Entry 8YMK (electron microscopy, 3.70 A resolution); this record covers chains A and B.

# Chain A (and B)
Molecule: Isoform S of Large envelope protein
Organism: Hepatitis B virus ayw/China/Tibet127/2002
Notes: chain B of this document is another copy of the same molecule, construct and numbering; everything in this record applies to it too
UniProt: Q913A6 (HBSAG_HBVC7), isoform Q913A6-3; numbering as in UniProt (aligned over 1-226)
Amino-acid sequence (226 residues; each row starts with the number of its first residue):
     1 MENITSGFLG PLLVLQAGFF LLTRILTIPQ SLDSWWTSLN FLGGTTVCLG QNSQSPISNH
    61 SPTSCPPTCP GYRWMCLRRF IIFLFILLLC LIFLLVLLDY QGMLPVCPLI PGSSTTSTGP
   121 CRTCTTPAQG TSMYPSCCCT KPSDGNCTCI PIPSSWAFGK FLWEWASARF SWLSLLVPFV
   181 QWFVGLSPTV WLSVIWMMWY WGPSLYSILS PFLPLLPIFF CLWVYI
Cystine bridges: Cys48-Cys65, Cys121-Cys124, Cys137-Cys149, Cys139-Cys147

# Interface between chain A and chain B
Pairs across the interface - 21 pairs, chain A then chain B:
  Leu39(A) - Arg78(B)
  Leu42(A) - Gly50(B)
  Leu42(A) - Trp74(B)  hydrophobic
  Leu42(A) - Arg78(B)
  Gly43(A) - Cys48(B)
  Gly43(A) - Leu49(B)  hydrogen bond (backbone-backbone)
  Gly43(A) - Gly50(B)  hydrogen bond (backbone-backbone)
  Gly44(A) - Leu49(B)
  Leu49(A) - Gly43(B)
  Leu49(A) - Gly44(B)
  Gly50(A) - Gly43(B)
  Arg78(A) - Leu39(B)
  Phe85(A) - Phe85(B)  hydrophobic
  Leu98(A) - Phe158(B)  hydrophobic
  Val106(A) - Pro105(B)
  Cys107(A) - Pro105(B)
  Cys107(A) - Cys107(B)  disulfide
  Pro151(A) - Ser136(B)
  Pro151(A) - Cys138(B)  hydrophobic
  Ile152(A) - Ser136(B)
  Tyr206(A) - Cys76(B)  hydrophobic
Interface residues without a listed pair, chain A (24 interface residues in all): Val14, Asp33, Trp35, Trp36, Thr45, Trp74, Leu88, Leu89, Leu95, Ser136
Interface residues without a listed pair, chain B (26 interface residues in all): Asp33, Trp36, Leu42, Ile81, Leu88, Ile92, Leu95, Cys137, Pro151, Trp199, Cys221
Cross-chain cystine bridges: Cys107(A)-Cys107(B)

# In short
The interface between chain A and chain B involves 24 residues on one side and 26 on the other; the contacts
include 1 disulfide bond and 2 hydrogen bonds. Main-chain hydrogen bonds include Gly43(A)-Leu49(B) and
Gly43(A)-Gly50(B).
Chain A and chain B are both Isoform S of Large envelope protein (Hepatitis B virus ayw/China/Tibet127/2002);
the structure, Localized reconstruction of Hepatitis B virus surface antigen dimer in the subviral particle
with D2 symmetry ..., was determined by electron microscopy (same publication as 8YMJ).
